Entry 8VWE (X-ray diffraction, 2.20 A resolution); this record covers chains H and L of the 3 polymer chains in the assembly.

Chain H:
Protein: Neutralizing antibody D5_AR Heavy Chain
Organism: Homo sapiens
Notes: antibody fragment or engineered binder
Amino-acid sequence (222 residues; each row starts with the number of its first residue; a row labelled like 83A-83C holds insertion residues (83A, then the next letters in order)):
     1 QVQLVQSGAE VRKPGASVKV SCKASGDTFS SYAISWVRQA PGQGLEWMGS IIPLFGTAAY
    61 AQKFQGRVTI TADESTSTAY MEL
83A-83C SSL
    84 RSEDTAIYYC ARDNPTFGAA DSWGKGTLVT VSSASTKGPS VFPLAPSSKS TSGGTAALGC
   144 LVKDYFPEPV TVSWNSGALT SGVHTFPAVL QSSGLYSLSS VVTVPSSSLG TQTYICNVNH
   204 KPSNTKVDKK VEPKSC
Disordered / not traced: 1-2, 130-135, 191-193, 219
Cystine bridges: Cys-22/Cys-93, Cys-143/Cys-199

Chain L:
Protein: Neutralizing antibody D5_AR Light Chain
Organism: Homo sapiens
Notes: antibody fragment or engineered binder
Amino-acid sequence (214 residues; each row starts with the number of its first residue):
     1 DIQMTQSPST LSASIGDRVT ITCRASEGIY HWLAWYQQKP GKAPKLLIYK ASSLASGAPS
    61 RFSGSGSGTD FTLTISSLQP DDFATYYCQQ YSNYPLTFGG GTKLEI
  106A K
   107 RTVAAPSVFI FPPSDEQLKS GTASVVCLLN NFYPREAKVQ WKVDNALQSG NSQESVTEQD
   167 SKDSTYSLSS TLTLSKADYE KHKVYACEVT HQGLSSPVTK SFNRGEC
Disordered / not traced: 208-213
Cystine bridges: Cys-23/Cys-88, Cys-133/Cys-193

How chain H and chain L interact:
Residue-residue contacts (61):
  Val-37(H) / Phe-98(L)  hydrophobic
  Gln-39(H) / Gln-38(L)  hydrogen bond
  Gln-43(H) / Tyr-87(L)
  Gly-44(H) / Tyr-87(L)
  Leu-45(H) / Gln-38(L)
  Leu-45(H) / Pro-44(L)  hydrophobic
  Leu-45(H) / Tyr-87(L)
  Leu-45(H) / Phe-98(L)
  Trp-47(H) / Tyr-94(L)  hydrophobic
  Trp-47(H) / Pro-95(L)  hydrophobic
  Trp-47(H) / Leu-96(L)
  Trp-47(H) / Phe-98(L)  hydrophobic
  Ser-50(H) / Tyr-94(L)
  Ala-59(H) / Tyr-94(L)  hydrophobic
  Tyr-60(H) / Pro-95(L)
  Gln-62(H) / Asp-1(L)
  Tyr-92(H) / Lys-42(L)
  Tyr-92(H) / Ala-43(L)  hydrophobic
  Asp-96(H) / Tyr-91(L)  hydrogen bond
  Thr-99(H) / Lys-50(L)  hydrogen bond (backbone-side chain)
  Phe-100(H) / Tyr-49(L)  hydrophobic
  Phe-100(H) / Lys-50(L)
  Gly-101(H) / Trp-32(L)
  Gly-101(H) / Tyr-91(L)
  Ala-102(H) / Ala-34(L)  hydrophobic
  Ala-102(H) / Leu-46(L)  hydrophobic
  Ala-102(H) / Tyr-49(L)  hydrophobic
  Ala-102(H) / Tyr-91(L)
  Ala-103(H) / Tyr-36(L)  hydrogen bond (backbone-side chain)
  Ala-103(H) / Leu-46(L)
  Ala-103(H) / Tyr-91(L)  hydrogen bond (backbone-side chain)
  Asp-104(H) / Leu-46(L)
  Trp-106(H) / Tyr-36(L)  hydrophobic
  Trp-106(H) / Pro-44(L)
  Gly-107(H) / Ala-43(L)
  Phe-125(H) / Ser-120(L)
  Phe-125(H) / Glu-122(L)
  Phe-125(H) / Gln-123(L)
  Pro-126(H) / Ser-120(L)
  Ala-128(H) / Phe-117(L)
  Pro-129(H) / Phe-117(L)  hydrophobic
  Ala-140(H) / Phe-117(L)
  His-167(H) / Asn-136(L)  hydrogen bond
  His-167(H) / Asn-137(L)
  His-167(H) / Ser-173(L)
  Thr-168(H) / Thr-163(L)
  Phe-169(H) / Leu-134(L)  hydrophobic
  Phe-169(H) / Ser-161(L)
  Phe-169(H) / Thr-163(L)
  Phe-169(H) / Ser-173(L)
  Phe-169(H) / Leu-174(L)
  Phe-169(H) / Ser-175(L)
  Pro-170(H) / Ser-161(L)  hydrogen bond (backbone-side chain)
  Pro-170(H) / Val-162(L)
  Val-172(H) / Gln-159(L)
  Val-172(H) / Glu-160(L)
  Val-172(H) / Ser-161(L)
  Leu-173(H) / Gln-159(L)
  Gln-174(H) / Gln-159(L)
  Ser-182(H) / Ser-175(L)  hydrogen bond
  Thr-186(H) / Asn-136(L)
Other interface residues (no listed pair), chain H (43 interface residues in all): Glu-46, Ala-61, Pro-98, Leu-127, Thr-138, Leu-144, Ala-171, Ser-175, Val-184
Other interface residues (no listed pair), chain L (38 interface residues in all): Gln-89, Gly-100, Phe-115, Pro-118, Ser-130, Val-132

Summary:
The interface between chain H and chain L involves 43 residues on one side and 38 on the other, with 8
hydrogen bonds. Polar contacts include Gln-39(H)/Gln-38(L), Asp-96(H)/Tyr-91(L) and Thr-99(H)/Lys-50(L).
Here chain H is Neutralizing antibody D5_AR Heavy Chain and chain L is Neutralizing antibody D5_AR Light
Chain, both from Homo sapiens. Entry 8VWE (HIV-1 neutralizing antibody D5_AR bound to HIV-1 gp41 coiled-coil
pocket IQN17) was determined by X-ray diffraction.
